6UPZ - chains B and C of the 13 polymer chains in the assembly; structure by X-ray diffraction, 3.10 A resolution.

[Chain B]
Name: DNA-directed RNA polymerase II subunit RPB2
Organism: Saccharomyces cerevisiae (strain ATCC 204508 / S288c)
Notes: EC 2.7.7.6
Reference sequence: P08518 (RPB2_YEAST); residue numbers follow UniProt; this construct covers 1-1224
Sequence (1224 residues; each row starts with the number of its first residue):
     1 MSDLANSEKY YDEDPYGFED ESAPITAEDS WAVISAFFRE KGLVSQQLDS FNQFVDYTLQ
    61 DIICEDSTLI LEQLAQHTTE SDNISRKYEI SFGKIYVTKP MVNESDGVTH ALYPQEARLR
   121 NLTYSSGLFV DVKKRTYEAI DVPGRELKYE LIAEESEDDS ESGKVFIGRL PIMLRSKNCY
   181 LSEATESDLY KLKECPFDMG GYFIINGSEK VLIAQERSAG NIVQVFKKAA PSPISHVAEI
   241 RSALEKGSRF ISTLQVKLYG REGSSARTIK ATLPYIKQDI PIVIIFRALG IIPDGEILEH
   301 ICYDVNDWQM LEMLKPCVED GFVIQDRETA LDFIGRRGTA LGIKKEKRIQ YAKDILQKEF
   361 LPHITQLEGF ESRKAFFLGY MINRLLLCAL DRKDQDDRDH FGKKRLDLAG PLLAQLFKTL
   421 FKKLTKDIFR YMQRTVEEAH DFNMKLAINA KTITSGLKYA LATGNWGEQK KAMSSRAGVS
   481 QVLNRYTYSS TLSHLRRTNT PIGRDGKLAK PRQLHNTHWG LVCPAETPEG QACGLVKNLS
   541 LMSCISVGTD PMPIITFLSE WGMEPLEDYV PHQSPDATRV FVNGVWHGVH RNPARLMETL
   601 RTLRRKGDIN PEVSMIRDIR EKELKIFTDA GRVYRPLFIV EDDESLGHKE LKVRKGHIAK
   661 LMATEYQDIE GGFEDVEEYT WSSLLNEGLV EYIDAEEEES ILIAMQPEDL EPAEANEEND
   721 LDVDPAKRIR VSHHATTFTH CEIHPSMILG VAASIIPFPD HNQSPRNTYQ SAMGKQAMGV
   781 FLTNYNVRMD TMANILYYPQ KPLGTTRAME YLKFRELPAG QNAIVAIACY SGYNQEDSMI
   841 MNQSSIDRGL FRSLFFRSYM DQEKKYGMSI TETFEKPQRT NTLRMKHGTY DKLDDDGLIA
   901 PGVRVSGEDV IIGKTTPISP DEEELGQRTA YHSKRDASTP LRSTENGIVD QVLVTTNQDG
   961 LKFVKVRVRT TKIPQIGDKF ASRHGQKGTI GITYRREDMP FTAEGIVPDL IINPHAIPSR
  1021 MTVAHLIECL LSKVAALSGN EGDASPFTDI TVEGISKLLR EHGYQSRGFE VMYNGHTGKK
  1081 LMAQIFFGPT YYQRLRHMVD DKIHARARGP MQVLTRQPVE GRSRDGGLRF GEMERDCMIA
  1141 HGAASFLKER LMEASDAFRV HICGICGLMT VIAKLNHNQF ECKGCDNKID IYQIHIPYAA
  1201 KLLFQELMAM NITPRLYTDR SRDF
Unresolved in the structure: 1-19, 76-85, 139-161, 338-344, 439-445, 503-508, 644-646, 669-675, 715-720, 920-929, 1222-1224
Metal / ion sites: Zn2+: Cys1163, Cys1166, Cys1182, Cys1185
Ligand contacts: pyrophosphate (PPV): Glu836, Ser1019, Arg1020

[Chain C]
Name: DNA-directed RNA polymerase II subunit RPB3
Organism: Saccharomyces cerevisiae (strain ATCC 204508 / S288c)
Reference sequence: P16370 (RPB3_YEAST); numbering as in UniProt (aligned over 1-318)
Sequence (318 residues; row label = number of the first residue in the row):
     1 MSEEGPQVKI REASKDNVDF ILSNVDLAMA NSLRRVMIAE IPTLAIDSVE VETNTTVLAD
    61 EFIAHRLGLI PLQSMDIEQL EYSRDCFCED HCDKCSVVLT LQAFGESEST TNVYSKDLVI
   121 VSNLMGRNIG HPIIQDKEGN GVLICKLRKG QELKLTCVAK KGIAKEHAKW GPAAAIEFEY
   181 DPWNKLKHTD YWYEQDSAKE WPQSKNCEYE DPPNEGDPFD YKAQADTFYM NVESVGSIPV
   241 DQVVVRGIDT LQKKVASILL ALTQMDQDKV NFASGDNNTA SNMLGSNEDV MMTGAEQDPY
   301 SNASQMGNTG SGGYDNAW
Unresolved in the structure: 1, 269-318
Metal / ion sites: Zn2+: Cys86, Cys88, Cys92, Cys95
UniProt features mapped onto this chain:
  - binding site (Zn(2+)): Cys86, Cys88, Cys92, Cys95
  - modified residue: Ser2 (N-acetylserine)
  - natural variant: Ala30 (A30D: In mutant RPB3-1)
  - mutagenesis: Lys9 (K9E: Transcript termination readthrough)

[Chain B / chain C interface]
Residue-residue contacts (74; chain B residue first):
  Tyr797(B) with Glu61(C); Phe62(C), hydrophobic
  Tyr798(B) with Phe62(C), hydrophobic; His65(C); Arg66(C)
  Ser844(B) with Ala168(C)
  Asp847(B) with His65(C), hydrogen bond (backbone-side chain); His167(C), hydrogen bond (backbone-side chain); Ala168(C), hydrogen bond (side chain-backbone)
  Arg848(B) with His65(C); Ala168(C)
  Gly849(B) with His65(C)
  Arg852(B) with His65(C)
  Leu854(B) with Glu61(C)
  Arg969(B) with Ala59(C); Glu61(C), salt bridge
  Thr970(B) with Glu61(C)
  Thr971(B) with Glu61(C), hydrogen bond
  Arg995(B) with Lys165(C)
  Arg996(B) with Ile38(C); Ala173(C), hydrogen bond (side chain-backbone); Ala174(C), hydrogen bond (side chain-backbone); Ala175(C)
  Glu997(B) with Arg34(C), hydrogen bond (backbone-side chain); Arg35(C); Ile38(C); Ala39(C)
  Asp998(B) with Arg35(C), salt bridge
  Phe1001(B) with Arg34(C); Phe178(C), hydrophobic
  Ala1003(B) with Glu177(C); Phe178(C), hydrogen bond (backbone-backbone)
  Glu1004(B) with Glu177(C)
  Gly1005(B) with Ile176(C)
  Arg1060(B) with Lys199(C); Pro202(C)
  Gly1063(B) with Pro202(C)
  Gln1065(B) with Trp192(C); Glu200(C); Trp201(C)
  Arg1067(B) with Glu194(C), salt bridge
  Phe1069(B) with Trp192(C), hydrophobic; Trp201(C), hydrophobic
  Val1071(B) with Trp201(C), hydrophobic
  Tyr1073(B) with Phe178(C); Glu179(C); Tyr180(C)
  Gly1075(B) with Asn31(C); Arg34(C); Arg35(C), hydrogen bond (backbone-side chain)
  His1076(B) with Asn31(C), hydrogen bond (backbone-side chain)
  Thr1077(B) with Leu27(C); Asn31(C), hydrogen bond (backbone-side chain)
  Gly1078(B) with Leu27(C); Asn31(C), hydrogen bond (backbone-side chain); Phe178(C); Tyr180(C)
  Lys1079(B) with Leu27(C); Tyr180(C); His188(C)
  Lys1080(B) with Tyr180(C), hydrogen bond (backbone-side chain); Asp181(C), hydrogen bond (side chain-backbone); His188(C)
  Leu1081(B) with His188(C); Thr189(C), hydrogen bond (backbone-side chain)
  Met1082(B) with Lys187(C); His188(C); Thr189(C), hydrogen bond (backbone-side chain); Asp190(C), hydrogen bond (backbone-backbone)
  Gln1084(B) with Thr189(C), hydrogen bond; Asp190(C), hydrogen bond (side chain-backbone); Tyr191(C); Trp192(C), hydrogen bond (side chain-backbone); Trp201(C)
Interface residues without a listed pair, chain B (43 interface residues in all): Tyr785, Asn786, Ile948, Tyr1064, Ser1066, Glu1070, Asn1074, Ala1083
Interface residues without a listed pair, chain C (38 interface residues in all): Val57, Asp60, Leu69, Ala164

[Summary]
Chain B and chain C form an interface of 43 and 38 residues respectively; the contacts include 20 hydrogen
bonds and 3 salt bridges. Polar contacts include Arg969(B)-Glu61(C), Asp998(B)-Arg35(C) and
Arg1067(B)-Glu194(C). Ligands of chain B: pyrophosphate.
Chain B is DNA-directed RNA polymerase II subunit RPB2 and chain C is DNA-directed RNA polymerase II subunit
RPB3, both from Saccharomyces cerevisiae (strain ATCC 204508 / S288c); the structure, RNA polymerase II
elongation complex with 5-guanidinohydantoin lesion in state 3, was determined by X-ray diffraction (same
publication as 6UPX, 6UPY, 6UQ0, 6UQ1, 6UQ2 and 6UQ3).
